PDB entry 4A6Y | X-ray diffraction, 2.90 A resolution | chains A and B

== Chain A ==
Molecule: Antibody bbe6.12h3 light chain
Organism: Mus musculus
Notes: fragment: antigen binding; antibody fragment or engineered binder
Chain sequence (211 residues; row label = number of the first residue in the row):
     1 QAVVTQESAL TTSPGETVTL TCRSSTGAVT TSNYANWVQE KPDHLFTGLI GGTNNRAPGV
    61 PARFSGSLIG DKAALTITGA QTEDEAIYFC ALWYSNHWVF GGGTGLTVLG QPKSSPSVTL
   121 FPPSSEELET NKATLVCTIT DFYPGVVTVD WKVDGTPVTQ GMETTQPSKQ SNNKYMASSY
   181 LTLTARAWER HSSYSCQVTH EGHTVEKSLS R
Disulfide bonds: Cys22-Cys90, Cys137-Cys196

== Chain B ==
Molecule: Antibody bbe6.12h3 heavy chain
Organism: Mus musculus
Notes: fragment: antigen binding; antibody fragment or engineered binder
Chain sequence (220 residues; each row starts with the number of its first residue):
     1 TVQLQQPGAE LVKPGASVKL SCKASGYTFT SYWMHWVKQR PGRGLEWIGR IDPNSGGTAY
    61 NEKFKSKATL TVDKPSSTAY MQLSSLTSED SAVYYCARYD YYGGSYFDYW GQGTTLTVSS
   121 AKTTPPSVYP LAPGSAAQTN SMVTLGCLVK GYFPEPVTVT WNSGSLSSGV HTFPAVLQSD
   181 LYTLSSSVTV PSSPWPSETV TCNVAHPASS TKVDKKIVPR
Disordered / not traced: 1, 136-140
Disulfide bonds: Cys22-Cys96, Cys147-Cys202

== How chain A and chain B interact ==
Residue-residue contacts - 70 pairs, chain A then chain B:
  Tyr34(A) - Tyr102(B)  hydrophobic
  Tyr34(A) - Ser105(B)
  Asn36(A) - Tyr106(B)
  Asn36(A) - Phe107(B)
  Val38(A) - Trp110(B)  hydrophobic
  Glu40(A) - Gln39(B)  hydrogen bond
  His44(A) - Val93(B)
  His44(A) - Tyr95(B)  hydrogen bond
  Phe46(A) - Leu45(B)  hydrophobic
  Phe46(A) - Tyr95(B)
  Phe46(A) - Trp110(B)  hydrophobic
  Gly48(A) - Phe107(B)
  Gly51(A) - Gly104(B)
  Gly51(A) - Ser105(B)
  Gly51(A) - Tyr106(B)
  Gly52(A) - Gly104(B)  hydrogen bond (backbone-backbone)
  Gly52(A) - Ser105(B)  hydrogen bond (backbone-backbone)
  Asn55(A) - Gly104(B)
  Ala57(A) - Tyr106(B)  hydrophobic
  Phe89(A) - Gly44(B)
  Phe89(A) - Leu45(B)
  Asn96(A) - Trp47(B)
  Asn96(A) - Ala59(B)
  His97(A) - Trp47(B)
  Trp98(A) - His35(B)  hydrogen bond
  Trp98(A) - Trp47(B)
  Trp98(A) - Tyr99(B)
  Trp98(A) - Phe107(B)
  Phe100(A) - Val37(B)  hydrophobic
  Phe100(A) - Leu45(B)  hydrophobic
  Phe100(A) - Phe107(B)  hydrophobic
  Phe100(A) - Trp110(B)  hydrophobic
  Thr119(A) - Thr144(B)
  Phe121(A) - Leu131(B)
  Phe121(A) - Ala132(B)
  Phe121(A) - Thr144(B)
  Pro122(A) - Ala132(B)
  Ser124(A) - Tyr129(B)
  Ser124(A) - Pro130(B)
  Glu126(A) - Pro130(B)
  Glu126(A) - Lys215(B)
  Glu127(A) - Tyr129(B)
  Glu127(A) - Leu148(B)
  Glu127(A) - Lys150(B)  salt bridge
  Lys132(A) - Lys150(B)
  Thr134(A) - Leu148(B)
  Thr134(A) - Lys150(B)
  Val136(A) - Leu131(B)  hydrophobic
  Val136(A) - Leu148(B)  hydrophobic
  Thr138(A) - Phe173(B)
  Ile139(A) - Phe173(B)
  Thr140(A) - His171(B)
  Thr140(A) - Phe173(B)
  Glu163(A) - Val176(B)
  Glu163(A) - Leu177(B)
  Glu163(A) - Gln178(B)
  Thr165(A) - Pro174(B)
  Thr165(A) - Val176(B)
  Gln166(A) - Pro41(B)
  Gln166(A) - Gly42(B)
  Gln170(A) - His171(B)  hydrogen bond
  Met176(A) - His171(B)
  Met176(A) - Phe173(B)  hydrophobic
  Ala177(A) - Phe173(B)
  Ser178(A) - Phe173(B)
  Tyr180(A) - Leu148(B)  hydrophobic
  Tyr180(A) - Val176(B)  hydrophobic
  Tyr180(A) - Thr183(B)
  Tyr180(A) - Leu184(B)
  Tyr180(A) - Ser185(B)  hydrogen bond
Other interface residues (no listed pair), chain A (42 interface residues in all): Arg56, Pro58, Ala91, Trp93, Thr130, Ser168
Other interface residues (no listed pair), chain B (45 interface residues in all): Glu46, Tyr60, Asp108, Gln112, Pro133, Leu145, Gly146, Thr172, Ala175, Ser187

== Summary ==
Chain A and chain B form an interface of 42 and 45 residues respectively; the contacts include 7 hydrogen
bonds and 1 salt bridge. Among the polar pairs are Glu127(A)-Lys150(B), Glu40(A)-Gln39(B) and
His44(A)-Tyr95(B).
Here chain A is Antibody bbe6.12h3 light chain and chain B is Antibody bbe6.12h3 heavy chain, both from Mus
musculus. Entry 4A6Y (Crystal structure of fab fragment of anti-(4-hydroxy-3-nitrophenyl) -acetyl murine
germline antibody bbe6.12h3) was determined by X-ray diffraction together with 2XZQ, 2Y06, 2Y07 and 2Y36 from
the same study.
